1QMD - chain A; structure by X-ray diffraction, 2.20 A resolution.

== Chain A ==
Molecule: Phospholipase C
Source organism: Clostridium perfringens
Notes: EC 3.1.4.3
UniProt: P15310 (PHLC_CLOPE); residues 1-370 here correspond to UniProt positions 29-398 (UniProt number = residue number + 28)
Chain sequence (370 residues; numbered 1 to 370; the number before each row is that of its first residue):
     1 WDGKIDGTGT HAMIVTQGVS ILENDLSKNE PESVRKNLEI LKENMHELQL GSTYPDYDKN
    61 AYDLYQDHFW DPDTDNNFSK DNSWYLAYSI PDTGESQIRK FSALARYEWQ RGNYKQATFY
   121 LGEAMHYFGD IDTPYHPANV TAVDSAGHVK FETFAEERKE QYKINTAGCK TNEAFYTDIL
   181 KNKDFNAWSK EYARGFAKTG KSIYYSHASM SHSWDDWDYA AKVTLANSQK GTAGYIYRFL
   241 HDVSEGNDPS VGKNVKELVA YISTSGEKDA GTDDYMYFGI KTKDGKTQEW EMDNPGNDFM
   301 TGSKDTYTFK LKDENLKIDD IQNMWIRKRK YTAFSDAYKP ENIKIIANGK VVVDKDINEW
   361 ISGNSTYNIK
Bound ions: Zn2+ site 1: Trp-1, Asp-130; Ca2+ site 1: Glu-32 (shared with 4 residues of chain B); Zn2+ site 2: Asp-56, His-68, His-126, Asp-130; Ca2+ site 2: Asp-269, Gly-271, Asp-336, Ala-337 (shared with 1 residue of chain B); Ca2+ site 3: Thr-272, Asp-273, Asn-297, Asp-298; Ca2+ site 4: Asp-293, Asn-294, Gly-296, Asp-298

== Overview ==
The Zn2+ site 1 is built by Trp-1 and Asp-130. Asp-56, His-68, His-126 and Asp-130 form the Zn2+ site 2.
Chain A is Phospholipase C (Clostridium perfringens); the structure, calcium bound closed form alpha-toxin
from Clostridium perfringens, was determined by X-ray diffraction (same publication as 1QM6).
